4RGM - chains S and L of the 3 polymer chains in the assembly; structure by X-ray diffraction, 2.69 A resolution.

== Chain S ==
Protein: Enterotoxin type B
From: Staphylococcus aureus
UniProt: P01552 (ETXB_STAAU); residues 1-239 here correspond to UniProt positions 28-266 (UniProt number = residue number + 27)
Amino-acid sequence (245 residues; each row starts with the number of its first residue; numbers below 1 keep their minus sign (Gly-5 is residue -5)):
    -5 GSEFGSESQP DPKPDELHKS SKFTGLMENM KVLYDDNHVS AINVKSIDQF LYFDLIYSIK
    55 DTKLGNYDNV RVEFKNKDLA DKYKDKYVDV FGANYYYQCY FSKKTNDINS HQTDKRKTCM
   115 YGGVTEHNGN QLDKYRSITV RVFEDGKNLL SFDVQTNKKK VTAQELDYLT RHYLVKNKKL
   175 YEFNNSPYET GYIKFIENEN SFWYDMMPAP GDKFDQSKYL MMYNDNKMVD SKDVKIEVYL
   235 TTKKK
Disordered / not traced: -5 to 1, 97-108, 238-239
Disulfides: Cys93-Cys113
Differences from the reference sequence: expression tag (-5 to 0)
From the paper describing this entry:
  - specificity-determining residues: Glu22, Val26 (by similarity / conservation)
  - specificity-determining residues: Leu20, Glu22, Val26 (proposed by the authors, not directly observed)

== Chain L ==
Protein: 20B1 light chain
From: Mus musculus
Notes: fragment: Fab
Amino-acid sequence (214 residues; numbered 1 to 214; the number before each row is that of its first residue):
     1 DIQMTQSPSS LSASLGERVS LTCRASQEIS DYLTWLQQKP DGTIKRLIYV ASSLDSGVPK
    61 RFSGSRSGSD YSLTISSLES EDFADYYCLQ YANYPWTFGG GTKLEIRRAD AAPTVSIFPP
   121 SSEQLTSGGA SVVCFLNNFY PKDINVKWKI DGSERQNGVL NSWTDQDSKD STYSMSSTLT
   181 LTKDEYERHN SYTCEATHKT STSPIVKSFN RNEC
Disordered / not traced: 214
Disulfides: Cys23-Cys88, Cys134-Cys194

== How chain S and chain L interact ==
Contacting residue pairs (6):
  Phe177(S) with Tyr91(L), hydrophobic; Tyr94(L); Trp96(L), hydrophobic
  Asn178(S) with Tyr32(L); Tyr91(L), hydrogen bond (side chain-backbone); Ala92(L)
Also at the interface, not in a pair above, chain S (4 interface residues in all): Leu20, Glu22
Interface features reported in the paper:
  - residue pairs: Phe177(S)-Tyr91(L) (hydrophobic contact), Phe177(S)-Tyr94(L) (hydrophobic contact), Phe177(S)-Trp96(L) (hydrophobic contact), Asn178(S)-Tyr91(L)
  - epitope / paratope residues, chain S: Phe177(S), Asn178(S)
  - epitope / paratope residues, chain L: Tyr32(L), Tyr91(L), Ala92(L), Tyr94(L), Trp96(L)

== In short ==
The interface between chain S and chain L involves 4 residues on one side and 5 on the other, with 1 hydrogen
bond. Its one hydrogen-bonded contact is Asn178(S)-Tyr91(L). The authors report hydrophobic contacts between
Phe177(S) and Tyr91(L), Phe177(S) and Tyr94(L) and Phe177(S) and Trp96(L); a contact between Asn178(S) and
Tyr91(L). The paper reports epitope/paratope residues Phe177(S), Asn178(S) and Tyr32(L) among others;
specificity determinants Glu22(S), Val26(S) and Leu20(S).
Chain S is Enterotoxin type B (Staphylococcus aureus) and chain L is 20B1 light chain (Mus musculus); the
structure, Structure of Staphylococcal Enterotoxin B bound to the neutralizing antibody 20B1, was determined
by X-ray diffraction.
